PDB entry 3ZNK | X-ray diffraction, 2.71 A resolution | chains A and B of the 6 polymer chains in the assembly

[Chain A]
Protein: Haemagglutinin
Source organism: Influenza A virus
Notes: fragment: ha1 of trypsin released ectodomain, residues 17-340
UniProtKB: Q6DQ34 (Q6DQ34_9INFA); residues 1-326 here correspond to UniProt positions 17-342 (UniProt number = residue number + 16)
Amino-acid sequence (326 residues; row label = number of the first residue in the row):
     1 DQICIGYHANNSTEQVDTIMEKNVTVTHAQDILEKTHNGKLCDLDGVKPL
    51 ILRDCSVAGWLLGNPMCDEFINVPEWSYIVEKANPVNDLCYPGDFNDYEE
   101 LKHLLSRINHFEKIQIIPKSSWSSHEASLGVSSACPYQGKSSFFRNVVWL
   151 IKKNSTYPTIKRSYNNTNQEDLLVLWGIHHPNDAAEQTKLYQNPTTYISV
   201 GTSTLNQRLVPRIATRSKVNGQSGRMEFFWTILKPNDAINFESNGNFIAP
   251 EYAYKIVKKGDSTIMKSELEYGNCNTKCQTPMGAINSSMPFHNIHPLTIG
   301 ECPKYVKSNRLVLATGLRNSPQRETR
Disordered / not traced: 322-326
Construct notes: conflict Thr-325 (Arg341 in Q6DQ34)
Cystine bridges: Cys-42/Cys-274, Cys-55/Cys-67, Cys-90/Cys-135, Cys-278/Cys-302
Glycans and other covalent adducts: N-acetylglucosamine (NAG) linked to Asn-23, Asn-165

[Chain B]
Protein: Haemagglutinin
Source organism: Influenza A virus
Notes: fragment: ha2 of trypsin released ectodomain, residues 347-512
UniProtKB: Q6DQ34 (Q6DQ34_9INFA); residues 1-166 here correspond to UniProt positions 347-512 (UniProt number = residue number + 346)
Amino-acid sequence (166 residues; row label = number of the first residue in the row):
     1 GLFGAIAGFIEGGWQGMVDGWYGYHHSNEQGSGYAADKESTQKAIDGVTN
    51 KVNSIIDKMNTQFEAVGREFNNLERRIENLNKKMEDGFLDVWTYNAELLV
   101 LMENERTLDFHDSNVKNLYDKVRLQLRDNAKELGNGCFEFYHKCDNECME
   151 SVRNGTYDYPQYSEEA
Disordered / not traced: 164-166
Cystine bridges: Cys-144/Cys-148
Glycans and other covalent adducts: N-acetylglucosamine (NAG) linked to Asn-154

[Interface between chain A and chain B]
Cross-chain cystine bridges: Cys-4(A)/Cys-137(B)
Pairs across the interface (109):
  Asp-1(A) / Ser-27(B)
  Asp-1(A) / Asn-28(B)
  Asp-1(A) / Glu-29(B)
  Asp-1(A) / Glu-139(B)
  Asp-1(A) / Phe-140(B)  hydrogen bond (backbone-backbone)
  Asp-1(A) / Lys-143(B)
  Asp-1(A) / Cys-144(B)  hydrogen bond (side chain-backbone)
  Gln-2(A) / His-26(B)
  Gln-2(A) / Ser-27(B)  hydrogen bond (backbone-backbone)
  Gln-2(A) / Leu-133(B)
  Gln-2(A) / Cys-137(B)
  Gln-2(A) / Phe-138(B)
  Gln-2(A) / Glu-139(B)
  Gln-2(A) / Phe-140(B)
  Gln-2(A) / Met-149(B)
  Ile-3(A) / His-25(B)
  Ile-3(A) / Cys-137(B)
  Ile-3(A) / Phe-138(B)  hydrogen bond (backbone-backbone)
  Ile-3(A) / Phe-140(B)  hydrophobic
  Cys-4(A) / Trp-14(B)
  Cys-4(A) / Gly-23(B)
  Cys-4(A) / Tyr-24(B)
  Cys-4(A) / His-25(B)  hydrogen bond (backbone-backbone)
  Cys-4(A) / Gly-136(B)
  Cys-4(A) / Cys-137(B)  disulfide
  Ile-5(A) / Ile-10(B)
  Ile-5(A) / Trp-14(B)
  Ile-5(A) / Gly-23(B)
  Ile-5(A) / Tyr-24(B)  hydrophobic
  Ile-5(A) / Leu-118(B)  hydrophobic
  Ile-5(A) / Tyr-119(B)  hydrophobic
  Ile-5(A) / Val-122(B)  hydrophobic
  Ile-5(A) / Gly-136(B)  hydrogen bond (backbone-backbone)
  Gly-6(A) / Trp-14(B)
  Gly-6(A) / Met-17(B)
  Gly-6(A) / Tyr-22(B)
  Gly-6(A) / Gly-23(B)  hydrogen bond (backbone-backbone)
  Tyr-7(A) / Ile-6(B)
  Tyr-7(A) / Ala-7(B)  hydrogen bond (side chain-backbone)
  Tyr-7(A) / Ile-10(B)  hydrogen bond (side chain-backbone)
  Tyr-7(A) / Glu-11(B)
  Tyr-7(A) / Gly-12(B)  hydrogen bond (side chain-backbone)
  Tyr-7(A) / Gly-13(B)  hydrogen bond (side chain-backbone)
  Tyr-7(A) / Trp-14(B)  hydrogen bond (backbone-backbone)
  Tyr-7(A) / Met-17(B)
  Tyr-7(A) / Trp-21(B)
  His-8(A) / Trp-14(B)
  His-8(A) / Met-17(B)  hydrogen bond (side chain-backbone)
  His-8(A) / Gly-20(B)
  His-8(A) / Trp-21(B)  hydrogen bond (backbone-backbone)
  Ala-9(A) / Gly-13(B)
  Ala-9(A) / Trp-14(B)  hydrogen bond (backbone-backbone)
  Ala-9(A) / Gln-15(B)
  Asn-10(A) / Gln-15(B)  hydrogen bond (backbone-side chain)
  Val-16(A) / Asn-104(B)
  Asp-17(A) / Leu-101(B)
  Asp-17(A) / Asn-104(B)  hydrogen bond (backbone-side chain)
  Thr-18(A) / Leu-101(B)
  Thr-18(A) / Glu-105(B)
  Ile-19(A) / Leu-101(B)
  Ile-19(A) / Glu-105(B)
  Met-20(A) / Glu-105(B)
  Val-24(A) / Leu-108(B)  hydrophobic
  Val-26(A) / Leu-108(B)  hydrophobic
  His-28(A) / Trp-21(B)
  Glu-81(A) / Glu-69(B)
  Glu-99(A) / Glu-69(B)
  Glu-99(A) / Phe-70(B)
  Glu-99(A) / Asn-71(B)
  Lys-102(A) / Glu-69(B)  salt bridge
  Lys-266(A) / Glu-69(B)  salt bridge
  Phe-291(A) / Met-59(B)  hydrophobic
  Phe-291(A) / Gln-62(B)
  Phe-291(A) / Ala-96(B)  hydrophobic
  Leu-297(A) / Ala-65(B)  hydrophobic
  Leu-297(A) / Val-66(B)
  Leu-297(A) / Gly-67(B)
  Lys-304(A) / Met-59(B)
  Lys-304(A) / Asn-60(B)  hydrogen bond (side chain-backbone)
  Lys-304(A) / Gln-62(B)
  Lys-304(A) / Glu-64(B)  salt bridge
  Tyr-305(A) / Gln-62(B)  hydrogen bond (backbone-side chain)
  Tyr-305(A) / Leu-89(B)  hydrophobic
  Val-306(A) / Gln-62(B)
  Val-306(A) / Trp-92(B)
  Val-306(A) / Thr-93(B)
  Lys-307(A) / Asp-86(B)  salt bridge
  Lys-307(A) / Asp-90(B)  salt bridge
  Lys-307(A) / Thr-93(B)  hydrogen bond (backbone-side chain)
  Ser-308(A) / Thr-93(B)
  Ser-308(A) / Glu-97(B)  hydrogen bond
  Leu-311(A) / Glu-97(B)
  Val-312(A) / Val-100(B)
  Val-312(A) / Asn-104(B)  hydrogen bond (backbone-side chain)
  Leu-313(A) / Val-100(B)  hydrophobic
  Leu-313(A) / Asn-104(B)
  Ala-314(A) / Asn-104(B)  hydrogen bond (backbone-side chain)
  Ala-314(A) / Thr-107(B)
  Ala-314(A) / Leu-108(B)  hydrophobic
  Thr-315(A) / Trp-21(B)
  Thr-315(A) / Val-48(B)
  Thr-315(A) / His-111(B)  hydrogen bond (backbone-side chain)
  Gly-316(A) / Trp-21(B)
  Gly-316(A) / Leu-108(B)
  Gly-316(A) / His-111(B)  hydrogen bond (backbone-side chain)
  Leu-317(A) / Tyr-22(B)  hydrophobic
  Leu-317(A) / His-111(B)
  Ser-320(A) / Gly-12(B)
  Ser-320(A) / Gly-13(B)  hydrogen bond (side chain-backbone)
Interface residues without a listed pair, chain A (44 interface residues in all): Asn-11, Thr-27, Gln-30, Ile-32, Pro-290, Pro-296, Arg-318
Interface residues without a listed pair, chain B (67 interface residues in all): Val-18, Val-52, Ile-55, Ile-56, Glu-74, Glu-85, Leu-98, Met-102, Val-115, Val-152, Arg-153

[In short]
The interface between chain A and chain B involves 44 residues on one side and 67 on the other; the contacts
include 1 disulfide bond, 26 hydrogen bonds and 5 salt bridges. Polar pairs include Lys-102(A)/Glu-69(B),
Lys-266(A)/Glu-69(B) and Lys-304(A)/Glu-64(B).
Here chain A is Haemagglutinin and chain B is Haemagglutinin, both from Influenza A virus. Entry 3ZNK (H5
Haemagglutinin in Complex with 6-O-Sulfo-2,3-Sialyllactosamine (Sulfated 3'SLN)) was determined by X-ray
diffraction together with 3ZNL and 3ZNM from the same study.
